6GYL - chains M and N of the 22 polymer chains in the assembly; structure by electron microscopy, 4.80 A resolution (low resolution: residue-level contacts below are approximate; hydrogen-bond / salt-bridge calls are withheld).

[Chain M]
Protein: Transcription initiation factor IIB
Organism: Saccharomyces cerevisiae (strain ATCC 204508 / S288c)
Reference sequence: P29055 (TF2B_YEAST); residue numbers follow UniProt; this construct covers 1-345
Sequence (345 residues; row label = number of the first residue in the row):
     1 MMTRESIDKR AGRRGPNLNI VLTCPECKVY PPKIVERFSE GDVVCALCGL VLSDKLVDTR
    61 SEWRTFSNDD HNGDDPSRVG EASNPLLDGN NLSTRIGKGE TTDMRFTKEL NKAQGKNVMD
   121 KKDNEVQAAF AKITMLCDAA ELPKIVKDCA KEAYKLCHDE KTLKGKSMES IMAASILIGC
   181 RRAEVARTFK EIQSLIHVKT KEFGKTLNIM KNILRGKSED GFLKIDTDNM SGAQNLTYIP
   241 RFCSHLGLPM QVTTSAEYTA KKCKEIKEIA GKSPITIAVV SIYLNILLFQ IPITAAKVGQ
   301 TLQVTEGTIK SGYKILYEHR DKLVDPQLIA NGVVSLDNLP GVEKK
Not modelled in the structure: 1-15, 67-83, 219-233, 327-345
Curated features (UniProtKB/Swiss-Prot):
  - zinc finger: Ile20 to Ser53 (TFIIB-type)
  - binding site (Zn(2+)): Cys24, Cys27, Cys45, Cys48
Metal / ion sites: Zn2+: Cys24, Cys27, Cys45, Cys48

[Chain N]
Molecule: GAT1 promoter DNA
Sequence (56 nucleotides; each row starts with the number of its first residue):
     5 TGCCCGGCCC AGCCACATAT ATATAGGTGT GTGCCACTCC CGGCCCCGGT ATTAGC

[Chain M / chain N interface]
Contacting residue pairs (5):
  Ser167(M) - DG35(N)
  Thr200(M) - DT22(N)
  Lys201(M) - DT22(N)
  Lys201(M) - DA23(N)
  Lys205(M) - DA23(N)
Other interface residues (no listed pair), chain M (6 interface residues in all): Gly204, Asn208
Other interface residues (no listed pair), chain N (5 interface residues in all): DT24, DT34

[In short]
Chain M and chain N form an interface of 6 and 5 residues respectively. The Zn2+ site is built by Cys24(M),
Cys27(M), Cys45(M) and Cys48(M). Curated annotation (UniProt) lists 4 Zn2+-binding residues on chain M.
Here chain M is Transcription initiation factor IIB (Saccharomyces cerevisiae (strain ATCC 204508 / S288c))
and chain N is GAT1 promoter DNA. Entry 6GYL (Structure of a yeast closed complex with distorted DNA (core
CCdist)) was determined by electron microscopy, deposited together with 6GYK and 6GYM.
